4IK8 - chain A; structure by X-ray diffraction, 1.55 A resolution.

Chain A:
Name: RCaMP, Green fluorescent protein
Organism: Entacmaea quadricolor
Reference sequence: chimeric construct of K4DIE3, P42212: residues 11-58 from K4DIE3 (K4DIE3_ENTQU) positions 1-48 (UniProt number = residue number - 10); residues 61-150 from P42212 positions 149-238 (UniProt number = residue number + 88); residues 159-301 from P42212 positions 2-144 (UniProt number = residue number - 157); residues 302-450 from K4DIE3 (K4DIE3_ENTQU) positions 284-432 (UniProt number = residue number - 18)
Sequence (448 residues; numbered 1 to 450; 2 numbers in that range are skipped by the numbering (no residue carries them; nothing is unmodelled there); the number before each row is that of its first residue):
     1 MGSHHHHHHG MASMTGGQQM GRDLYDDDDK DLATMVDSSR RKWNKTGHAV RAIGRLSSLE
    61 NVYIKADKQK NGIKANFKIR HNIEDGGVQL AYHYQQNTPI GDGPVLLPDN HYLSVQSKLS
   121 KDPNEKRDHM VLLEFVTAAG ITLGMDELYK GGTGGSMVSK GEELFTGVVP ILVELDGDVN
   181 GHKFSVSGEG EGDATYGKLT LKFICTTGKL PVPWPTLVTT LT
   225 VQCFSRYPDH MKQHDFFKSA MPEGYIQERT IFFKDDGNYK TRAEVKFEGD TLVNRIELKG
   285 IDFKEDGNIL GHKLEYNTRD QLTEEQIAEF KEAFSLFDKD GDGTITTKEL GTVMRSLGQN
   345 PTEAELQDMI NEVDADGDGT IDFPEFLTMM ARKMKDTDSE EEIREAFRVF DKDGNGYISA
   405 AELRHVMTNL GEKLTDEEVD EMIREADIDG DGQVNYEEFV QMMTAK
Not modelled in the structure: 1-36, 144-157, 449-450
Differences from the reference sequence: expression tag (1-10); linker (59-60, 151-158); engineered mutation Lys65 (Met153 in P42212), Ala75 (Val163 in P42212), Gly87 (Ser175 in P42212), Tyr92 (Asp180 in P42212), Val115 (Thr203 in P42212), Lys118 (Ala206 in P42212), Leu143 (His231 in P42212), Leu221 (Phe64 in P42212), Ile250 (Val93 in P42212), Thr372 (Ile354 in K4DIE3); chromophore (222, 222, 222)
Modified positions: Thr222 ({2-[(1R,2R)-1-amino-2-hydroxypropyl]-4-(4-hydroxybenzylidene)-5-oxo-4,5-dihydro-1H-imidazol-1-yl}acetic acid; CRO)
Covalent attachments: covalent link Thr222-Val225
Ion coordination: Ca2+ site 1: Asp322, Asp324, Asp326, Thr328, Glu333; Ca2+ site 2: Asp358, Asp360, Asp362, Thr364, Glu369; Ca2+ site 3: Asp395, Asp397, Asn399, Tyr401, Glu406; Ca2+ site 4: Asp431, Asp433, Asp435, Gln437, Glu442
What the authors report for this chain:
  - mutagenesis - V115T: decreased binding to Ca2+
  - mutagenesis - D380Y (1.3-fold): increased binding to Ca2+

Overview:
The Ca2+ site 1 is built by Asp322, Asp324, Asp326, Thr328 and Glu333. Asp358, Asp360, Asp362, Thr364 and
Glu369 form the Ca2+ site 2. The paper reports that V115T reduces binding to Ca2+; D380Y increases binding to
Ca2+.
Chain A is RCaMP, Green fluorescent protein (Entacmaea quadricolor); the structure, High resolution structure
of GCaMP3 dimer form 1 at pH 7.5, was determined by X-ray diffraction together with 4IK1, 4IK4, 4IK3, 4IK5 and
4IK9 from the same study.
